8RTL - chains C and E of the 8 polymer chains in the assembly; structure by X-ray diffraction, 1.89 A resolution.

# Chain C
Molecule: Arsenite oxidase subunit AioA
Source organism: Alcaligenes faecalis
Notes: EC 1.20.9.1
UniProt: Q7SIF4 (AIOA_ALCFA); residues 4-825 here correspond to UniProt positions 5-826 (UniProt number = residue number + 1)
Sequence (822 residues; numbered 4 to 825; the number before each row is that of its first residue):
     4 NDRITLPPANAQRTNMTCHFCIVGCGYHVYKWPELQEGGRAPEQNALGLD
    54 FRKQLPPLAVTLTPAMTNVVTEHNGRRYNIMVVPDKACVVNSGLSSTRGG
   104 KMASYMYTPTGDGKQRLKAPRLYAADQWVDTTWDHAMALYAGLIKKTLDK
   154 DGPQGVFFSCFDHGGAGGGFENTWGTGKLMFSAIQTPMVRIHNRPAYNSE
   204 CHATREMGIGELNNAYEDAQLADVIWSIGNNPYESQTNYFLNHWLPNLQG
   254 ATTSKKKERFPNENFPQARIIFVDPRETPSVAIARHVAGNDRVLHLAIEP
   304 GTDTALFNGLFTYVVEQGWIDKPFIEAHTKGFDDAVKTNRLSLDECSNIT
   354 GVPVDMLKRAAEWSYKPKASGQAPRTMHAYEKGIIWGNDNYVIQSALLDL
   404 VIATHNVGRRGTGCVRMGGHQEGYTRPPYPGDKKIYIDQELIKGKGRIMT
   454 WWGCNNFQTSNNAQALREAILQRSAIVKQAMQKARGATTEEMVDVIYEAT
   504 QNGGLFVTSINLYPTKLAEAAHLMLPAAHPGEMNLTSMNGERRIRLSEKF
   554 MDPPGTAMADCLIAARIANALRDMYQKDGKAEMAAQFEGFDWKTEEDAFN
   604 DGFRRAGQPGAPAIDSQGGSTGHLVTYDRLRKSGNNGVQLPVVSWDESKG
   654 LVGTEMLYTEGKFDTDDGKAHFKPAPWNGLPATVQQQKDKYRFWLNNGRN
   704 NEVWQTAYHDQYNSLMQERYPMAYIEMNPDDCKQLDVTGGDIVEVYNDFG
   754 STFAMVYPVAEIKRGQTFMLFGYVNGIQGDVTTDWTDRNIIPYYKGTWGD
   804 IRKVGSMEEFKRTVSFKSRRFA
Ion coordination: 3Fe-4S cluster Fe: C21, C24, C28; Na+ site 1: D129 (shared with 3 residues of chain A); Na+ site 2: Q467, S754, D783 (shared with 1 residue of chain A)
Residues lining bound ligands:
  - molybdenum(iv) ion / oxygen atom: H195, N196, E203, K385, R419, G422, H423, R702
  - 3Fe-4S cluster (F3S): C21, F23, C24, V26, G27, C28, Y30, S98, S99, R101, G102, Q239, T240, N241
  - molybdopterin guanosine dinucleotide (MGD; 2-amino-5,6-dimercapto-7-methyl-3,7,8a,9-tetrahydro-8-oxa-1,3,9,10-tetraaza-anthracen-4-one guanosine dinucleotide), molecule 1: C24, R101, G232, N233, N234, E237, S238, Q239, V276, D277, P278, R279, T281, I301, P303, G304, D306, E384, K385, G386, I387, G421, G422, H423, W697, N699, N700, G701, R702, N703, N704, V706, W707, Q708, F771, F774, Y796, K798
  - molybdopterin guanosine dinucleotide (MGD), molecule 2: A169, G170, H195, N196, K385, W389, H423, W455, G456, C457, N458, N459, T462, I513, N514, L515, Y516, T518, A530, A531, H532, D563, N700, R702, Q708, T709, Y711, F774, Q781, G782, T785, Y797, K798
  - 1-ethoxy-2-(2-ethoxyethoxy)ethane (P4G): T100, K104, E705, L718, M719, E721, R722
  - 2-(2-methoxyethoxy)ethanol (PG0): N4, I7, L65, T66, P67
Swiss-Prot annotation at these positions:
  - binding site ([3Fe-4S] cluster): C21, C24, C28
  - binding site (substrate): H195, E203, R419, H423
  - site: S99 (Involved in charge transfer)

# Chain E
Molecule: Arsenite oxidase subunit AioA
Source organism: Alcaligenes faecalis
Notes: EC 1.20.9.1
UniProt: Q7SIF4 (AIOA_ALCFA); residues 4-825 here correspond to UniProt positions 5-826 (UniProt number = residue number + 1)
Sequence (824 residues; each row starts with the number of its first residue):
     2 AANDRITLPPANAQRTNMTCHFCIVGCGYHVYKWPELQEGGRAPEQNALG
    52 LDFRKQLPPLAVTLTPAMTNVVTEHNGRRYNIMVVPDKACVVNSGLSSTR
   102 GGKMASYMYTPTGDGKQRLKAPRLYAADQWVDTTWDHAMALYAGLIKKTL
   152 DKDGPQGVFFSCFDHGGAGGGFENTWGTGKLMFSAIQTPMVRIHNRPAYN
   202 SECHATREMGIGELNNAYEDAQLADVIWSIGNNPYESQTNYFLNHWLPNL
   252 QGATTSKKKERFPNENFPQARIIFVDPRETPSVAIARHVAGNDRVLHLAI
   302 EPGTDTALFNGLFTYVVEQGWIDKPFIEAHTKGFDDAVKTNRLSLDECSN
   352 ITGVPVDMLKRAAEWSYKPKASGQAPRTMHAYEKGIIWGNDNYVIQSALL
   402 DLVIATHNVGRRGTGCVRMGGHQEGYTRPPYPGDKKIYIDQELIKGKGRI
   452 MTWWGCNNFQTSNNAQALREAILQRSAIVKQAMQKARGATTEEMVDVIYE
   502 ATQNGGLFVTSINLYPTKLAEAAHLMLPAAHPGEMNLTSMNGERRIRLSE
   552 KFMDPPGTAMADCLIAARIANALRDMYQKDGKAEMAAQFEGFDWKTEEDA
   602 FNDGFRRAGQPGAPAIDSQGGSTGHLVTYDRLRKSGNNGVQLPVVSWDES
   652 KGLVGTEMLYTEGKFDTDDGKAHFKPAPWNGLPATVQQQKDKYRFWLNNG
   702 RNNEVWQTAYHDQYNSLMQERYPMAYIEMNPDDCKQLDVTGGDIVEVYND
   752 FGSTFAMVYPVAEIKRGQTFMLFGYVNGIQGDVTTDWTDRNIIPYYKGTW
   802 GDIRKVGSMEEFKRTVSFKSRRFA
Differences from the reference sequence: expression tag (2-3)
Ion coordination: 3Fe-4S cluster Fe: C21, C24, C28; Na+ site 1: D129 (shared with 3 residues of chain G); Na+ site 2: Q467, S754, D783 (shared with 1 residue of chain G)
Residues lining bound ligands:
  - molybdenum(iv) ion / oxygen atom: N196, E203, K385, R419, G422, H423, R702
  - 3Fe-4S cluster (F3S): C21, F23, C24, V26, G27, C28, Y30, S98, S99, R101, G102, T240, N241
  - molybdopterin guanosine dinucleotide (MGD; 2-amino-5,6-dimercapto-7-methyl-3,7,8a,9-tetrahydro-8-oxa-1,3,9,10-tetraaza-anthracen-4-one guanosine dinucleotide), molecule 1: C24, R101, G232, N233, N234, E237, S238, Q239, V276, D277, P278, R279, T281, I301, P303, G304, D306, E384, K385, G386, I387, G421, G422, H423, W697, N699, N700, G701, R702, N703, N704, V706, W707, Q708, F771, F774, Y796, K798
  - molybdopterin guanosine dinucleotide (MGD), molecule 2: A169, G170, H195, N196, K385, W389, H423, W455, G456, C457, N458, N459, T462, I513, N514, L515, Y516, T518, A530, A531, H532, D563, N700, G701, R702, Q708, T709, Y711, F774, Q781, G782, T785, Y797, K798
Swiss-Prot annotation at these positions:
  - binding site ([3Fe-4S] cluster): C21, C24, C28
  - binding site (substrate): H195, E203, R419, H423
  - site: S99 (Involved in charge transfer)

# Chain C / chain E interface
Contacting residue pairs (18; chain C residue first):
  P11(C) - P264(E)
  P11(C) - N265(E)
  A12(C) - P264(E)  hydrogen bond (backbone-backbone)
  A12(C) - N265(E)  hydrogen bond (backbone-side chain)
  N13(C) - K260(E)
  N13(C) - F263(E)
  N13(C) - P264(E)  hydrogen bond (backbone-backbone)
  N13(C) - E266(E)
  Q39(C) - E261(E)
  Q39(C) - P264(E)
  E40(C) - N265(E)  hydrogen bond (backbone-side chain)
  G41(C) - N265(E)
  G42(C) - N265(E)
  E46(C) - A372(E)
  E46(C) - S373(E)
  Q47(C) - N265(E)
  Q47(C) - S373(E)  hydrogen bond (side chain-backbone)
  Q47(C) - Q375(E)
Interface residues without a listed pair, chain E (10 interface residues in all): F268

# In short
The interface between chain C and chain E involves 9 residues on one side and 10 on the other, with 5 hydrogen
bonds. Among the polar pairs are A12(C)-N265(E), E40(C)-N265(E) and Q47(C)-S373(E).
Chain C is Arsenite oxidase subunit AioA and chain E is Arsenite oxidase subunit AioA, both from Alcaligenes
faecalis; the structure, Af Aio C65F-C80G, was determined by X-ray diffraction.
